1BZ1 - chains A and C of the 4 polymer chains in the assembly; structure by X-ray diffraction, 1.59 A resolution.

Chain A (and C):
Name: Protein (hemoglobin alpha chain)
Organism: Homo sapiens
Notes: chain C of this document is another copy of the same molecule, construct and numbering; everything in this record applies to it too
Reference sequence: P69905 (HBA_HUMAN); aligned to UniProt positions 1-142 over residues 1-142 (the alignment contains insertions or deletions, so no single offset holds)
Sequence (142 residues; numbered 1 to 142; the number before each row is that of its first residue):
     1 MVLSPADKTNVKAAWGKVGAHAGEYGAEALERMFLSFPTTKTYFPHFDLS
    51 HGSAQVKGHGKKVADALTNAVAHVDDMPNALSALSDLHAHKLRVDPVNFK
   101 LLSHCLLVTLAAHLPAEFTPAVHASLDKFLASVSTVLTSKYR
Bound ions: heme Fe near H88 (its only coordinating residue here)
Ligand contacts: heme (HEM): M33, T40, Y43, F44, H46, F47, H59, K62, V63, A66, L67, L84, L87, H88, L92, V94, N98, F99, L102, V133, L137
UniProt features mapped onto this chain:
  - binding site (O2): H59
  - binding site (heme b): H88
  - site: T9, N10 (Microbial infection: Cleavage), K12 (Not glycated), A14, W15 (Microbial infection: Cleavage), Y25, G26 (Microbial infection: Cleavage), L30, E31 (Microbial infection: Cleavage), H46, F47 (Microbial infection: Cleavage), D48, L49 (Microbial infection: Cleavage), S53, A54 (Microbial infection: Cleavage), V56, K57 (Microbial infection: Cleavage), K57 (Not glycated), G60, K61 (Microbial infection: Cleavage), K61 (Not glycated), K91 (Not glycated), L92, R93 (Microbial infection: Cleavage), K100 (Not glycated), L107, V108 (Microbial infection: Cleavage), T109, L110 (Microbial infection: Cleavage), V122, H123 (Microbial infection: Cleavage), S134, T135 (Microbial infection: Cleavage)
  - modified residue: S4 (Phosphoserine), K8 (N6-succinyllysine), T9 (Phosphothreonine), K12 (N6-succinyllysine), K17 (N6-acetyllysine), Y25 (Phosphotyrosine), S36 (Phosphoserine), K41 (N6-succinyllysine), S50 (Phosphoserine), S103 (Phosphoserine), T109 (Phosphothreonine), S125 (Phosphoserine), S132 (Phosphoserine), T135 (Phosphothreonine), T138 (Phosphothreonine), S139 (Phosphoserine)
  - glycosylation (N-linked (Glc) (glycation) lysine): K8, K17, K41, K62

Interface between chain A and chain C:
Residue-residue contacts - 8 pairs, chain A then chain C:
  M1(A) - S139(C)
  M1(A) - R142(C)
  D127(A) - R142(C)  salt bridge
  K128(A) - R142(C)  hydrogen bond (side chain-backbone)
  S139(A) - M1(C)
  R142(A) - M1(C)
  R142(A) - D127(C)  salt bridge
  R142(A) - K128(C)  hydrogen bond (backbone-side chain)
Other interface residues (no listed pair), chain A (7 interface residues in all): V2, A131
Other interface residues (no listed pair), chain C (6 interface residues in all): A131

In short:
7 residues of chain A face 6 of chain C across their interface, with 2 hydrogen bonds and 2 salt bridges.
Polar pairs include D127(A)-R142(C) and K128(A)-R142(C). Bound to chain A: heme.
Both chains are Protein (hemoglobin alpha chain) (Homo sapiens). Entry 1BZ1 (Hemoglobin (alpha + met) variant)
was determined by X-ray diffraction together with 1BZZ from the same study.
